PDB entry 1IEB | X-ray diffraction, 2.70 A resolution | chains A and B

Chain A:
Protein: MHC class II I-ek
Source organism: Mus musculus
Reference sequence: P01904 (HA21_MOUSE); residues 1-192 here correspond to UniProt positions 26-217 (UniProt number = residue number + 25)
Sequence (192 residues; numbered 1 to 192; the number before each row is that of its first residue):
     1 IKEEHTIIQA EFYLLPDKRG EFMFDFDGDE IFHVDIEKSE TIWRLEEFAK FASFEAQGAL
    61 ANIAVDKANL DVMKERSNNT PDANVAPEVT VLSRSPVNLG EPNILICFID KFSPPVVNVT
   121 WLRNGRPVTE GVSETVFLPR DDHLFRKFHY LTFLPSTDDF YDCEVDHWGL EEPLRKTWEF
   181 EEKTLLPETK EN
Unresolved in the structure: 183-192
Disulfides: Cys107-Cys163
Covalent attachments: N-acetylglucosamine (NAG) linked to Asn78, Asn118
UniProt features mapped onto this chain:
  - region: Glu179 to Glu191 (Connecting peptide)
  - glycosylation: Asn118 (N-linked (GlcNAc...) asparagine)

Chain B:
Protein: MHC class II I-ek
Source organism: Mus musculus
Reference sequence: Q31164 (Q31164_MOUSE); residues 1-198 here = UniProt positions 1-198
Sequence (227 residues; row label = number of the first residue in the row):
     1 RDS
    4N R
    5N D
    6N R
    7N M
    1P V
    2P N
    3P H
    4P F
    5P I
    6P A
    7P E
    8P F
    9P K
    1L R
    2L K
    3L G
    4L G
    5L S
    6L L
    7L V
    8L P
    9L R
   10L G
   11L S
   12L G
   13L G
   14L G
   15L G
   16L S
     4 RPWFLEYCKS ECHFYNGTQR VRLLVRYFYN LEENLRFDSD VGEFRAVTEL GRPDAENWNS
    64 QPEFLEQKRA EVDTVCRHNY EIFDNFLVPR RVEPTVTVYP TKTQPLEHHN LLVCSVSDFY
   124 PGNIEVRWFR NGKEEKTGIV STGLVRNGDW TFQTLVMLET VPQSGEVYTC QVEHPSLTDP
   184 VTVEWKAQST SAQNK
Unresolved in the structure: 1-3, 189-198
Disulfides: Cys15-Cys79, Cys117-Cys173
Covalent attachments: N-acetylglucosamine (NAG) linked to Asn19

Chain A / chain B interface:
Pairs across the interface (172; chain A residue first):
  Lys2(A) with Tyr18(B), hydrogen bond (side chain-backbone); Asn19(B)
  Glu3(A) with Phe17(B); Tyr18(B); Asn19(B), hydrogen bond (backbone-side chain); Gly20(B), hydrogen bond (backbone-backbone); Tyr83(B); Val91(B)
  Glu4(A) with Phe17(B); Tyr18(B)
  His5(A) with Cys15(B); His16(B); Phe17(B), hydrogen bond (backbone-backbone); Tyr83(B); Val91(B)
  Thr6(A) with Cys15(B); His16(B)
  Ile7(A) with Ser13(B); Glu14(B); Cys15(B), hydrogen bond (backbone-backbone); Phe17(B), hydrophobic; Phe86(B), hydrophobic
  Ile8(A) with Ser13(B)
  Gln9(A) with His3P(B); Phe4P(B), hydrogen bond (side chain-backbone); Cys11(B); Lys12(B); Ser13(B), hydrogen bond (backbone-backbone)
  Ala10(A) with Cys11(B)
  Glu11(A) with Tyr10(B); Cys11(B), hydrogen bond (backbone-backbone)
  Phe12(A) with Leu8(B), hydrophobic; Glu9(B); Tyr10(B), hydrophobic
  Tyr13(A) with Phe7(B); Leu8(B); Glu9(B), hydrogen bond (backbone-backbone)
  Leu14(A) with Phe7(B)
  Leu15(A) with Trp6(B); Phe7(B), hydrogen bond (backbone-backbone)
  Pro16(A) with Arg4(B); Pro5(B)
  Asp17(A) with Arg4(B), salt bridge
  Phe22(A) with His3P(B)
  Phe24(A) with Val1P(B), hydrophobic; Asn2P(B); Asn82(B)
  Phe26(A) with Val91(B), hydrophobic; Tyr123(B); Trp153(B), hydrophobic
  Asp27(A) with Arg149(B), hydrogen bond (backbone-side chain)
  Gly28(A) with Arg149(B), hydrogen bond (backbone-side chain)
  Asp29(A) with Tyr123(B); Arg149(B), salt bridge; Trp153(B)
  Glu30(A) with Trp153(B), hydrogen bond (backbone-side chain)
  Ile31(A) with Phe86(B), hydrophobic; Leu90(B), hydrophobic; Trp153(B), hydrophobic
  Arg44(A) with Gly151(B), hydrogen bond (side chain-backbone); Asp152(B); Trp153(B)
  Leu45(A) with Arg93(B); Trp153(B), hydrophobic
  Glu47(A) with Arg93(B), salt bridge
  Phe48(A) with Phe89(B), hydrophobic; Leu90(B), hydrophobic; Trp153(B), hydrophobic
  Lys50(A) with Arg4N(B)
  Phe51(A) with Arg4N(B); Asp5N(B), hydrogen bond (backbone-backbone); Phe89(B), hydrophobic
  Ala52(A) with Val1P(B), hydrophobic; Arg6N(B); Ile85(B), hydrophobic; Phe89(B), hydrophobic
  Ser53(A) with Val1P(B), hydrogen bond (backbone-backbone); Arg6N(B); Met7N(B)
  Phe54(A) with Val1P(B); His3P(B)
  Gly58(A) with His3P(B)
  Asn62(A) with His3P(B); Phe4P(B), hydrogen bond (side chain-backbone); Ile5P(B); Ala6P(B), hydrogen bond (side chain-backbone)
  Val65(A) with Ala6P(B), hydrophobic; Glu7P(B); Phe8P(B), hydrophobic
  Asp66(A) with Ala6P(B); Glu9(B)
  Ala68(A) with Phe8P(B), hydrophobic
  Asn69(A) with Glu7P(B), hydrogen bond (side chain-backbone); Phe8P(B); Glu9(B); Lys9P(B), hydrogen bond (side chain-backbone)
  Leu70(A) with Phe7(B); Glu9(B); Tyr32(B), hydrophobic
  Val72(A) with Lys2L(B); Lys9P(B)
  Met73(A) with Glu9(B); Lys9P(B); Tyr32(B), hydrophobic; Leu53(B), hydrophobic; Asp57(B)
  Lys74(A) with Phe7(B); Tyr32(B)
  Glu75(A) with Lys2L(B), salt bridge
  Arg76(A) with Arg1L(B); Lys2L(B), hydrogen bond (side chain-backbone); Ser5L(B); Leu6L(B), hydrogen bond (backbone-backbone); Leu53(B), hydrogen bond (side chain-backbone); Pro56(B); Asp57(B), salt bridge
  Ser77(A) with Tyr32(B); Leu53(B)
  Asn78(A) with Pro8L(B)
  Asn79(A) with Phe7(B)
  Thr80(A) with Phe7(B); Pro8L(B); Gly10L(B); Ser11L(B)
  Pro81(A) with Pro5(B), hydrophobic; Trp6(B); Phe7(B); Ser11L(B); Asn33(B)
  Asp82(A) with Trp6(B), hydrogen bond (backbone-side chain); Ser11L(B); Asn33(B); Leu34(B)
  Ala83(A) with Trp6(B), hydrogen bond (backbone-side chain); Gly12L(B); Leu34(B)
  Asn84(A) with Arg4(B), hydrogen bond (side chain-backbone); Trp6(B); Ser16L(B), hydrogen bond
  Val85(A) with Leu34(B), hydrophobic
  Leu92(A) with Val148(B), hydrophobic
  Ser93(A) with Gln156(B), hydrogen bond (backbone-side chain)
  Arg94(A) with Asp121(B), salt bridge; Asn150(B); Asp152(B), salt bridge; Thr154(B), hydrogen bond; Gln156(B), hydrogen bond (backbone-side chain)
  Pro96(A) with Ser118(B); Ser120(B)
  Ile106(A) with Asn150(B)
  Ser113(A) with Trp6(B); Leu34(B)
  Pro114(A) with Trp6(B), hydrophobic
  Pro115(A) with Leu8(B)
  Pro139(A) with Tyr10(B)
  Arg140(A) with Lys12(B), hydrogen bond (backbone-side chain)
  Asp141(A) with Lys12(B), hydrogen bond (backbone-side chain); Arg29(B), hydrogen bond (backbone-side chain)
  Asp142(A) with Lys12(B); Phe31(B)
  His143(A) with Tyr10(B); Phe31(B); Leu34(B), hydrogen bond (side chain-backbone)
  Phe145(A) with Tyr10(B), hydrophobic
  Phe148(A) with Arg149(B); Asn150(B); Gly151(B)
  Tyr150(A) with Asn150(B), hydrogen bond (side chain-backbone); Gly151(B); Asp152(B)
  Trp168(A) with Arg4(B); Gly15L(B)
Also at the interface, not in a pair above, chain A (78 interface residues in all): Ile1, Phe32, Trp43, Ser95, Leu144, Arg146, Glu171
Also at the interface, not in a pair above, chain B (74 interface residues in all): Gly3L, Gly4L, Gly14L, Asn37, Asn88, Phe155

In short:
Chain A and chain B form an interface of 78 and 74 residues respectively; the contacts include 35 hydrogen
bonds and 7 salt bridges. Among the polar pairs are Asp17(A)-Arg4(B), Asp29(A)-Arg149(B) and
Glu47(A)-Arg93(B). Covalently linked N-acetylglucosamine: at Asn78(A) and Asn118(A). Covalently linked
N-acetylglucosamine: at Asn19(B).
Chain A is MHC class II I-ek and chain B is MHC class II I-ek, both from Mus musculus; the structure,
Histocompatibility antigen, was determined by X-ray diffraction together with 1IEA from the same study.
